3FFC - chains A and B of the 5 polymer chains in the assembly; structure by X-ray diffraction, 2.80 A resolution.

# Chain A
Molecule: HLA class I histocompatibility antigen, B-8 alpha chain
Source organism: Homo sapiens
UniProtKB: P30460 (1B08_HUMAN); residues 1-277 here correspond to UniProt positions 25-301 (UniProt number = residue number + 24)
Amino-acid sequence (277 residues; each row starts with the number of its first residue):
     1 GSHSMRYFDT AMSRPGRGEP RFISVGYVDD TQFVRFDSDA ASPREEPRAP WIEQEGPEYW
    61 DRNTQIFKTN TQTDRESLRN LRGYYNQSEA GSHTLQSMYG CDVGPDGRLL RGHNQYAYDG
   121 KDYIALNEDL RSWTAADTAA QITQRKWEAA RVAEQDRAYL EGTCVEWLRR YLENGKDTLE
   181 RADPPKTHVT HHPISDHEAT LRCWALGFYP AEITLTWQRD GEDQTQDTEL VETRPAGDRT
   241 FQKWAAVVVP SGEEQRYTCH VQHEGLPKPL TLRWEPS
Cystine bridges: Cys101-Cys164, Cys203-Cys259
Metal / ion sites: Cd2+ site 1: Gly1, His3, Glu180; Cd2+ site 2: Glu19 (shared with 2 residues of chain G); Na+ near Asp30 (its only coordinating residue here)
From the paper describing this entry:
  - conformationally variable residues: Glu58, Arg62, Arg79, Glu154, Glu166, Arg170
  - specificity-determining residues: Thr163, Trp167 (proposed by the authors, not directly observed)

# Chain B
Molecule: Beta-2-microglobulin
Source organism: Homo sapiens
UniProtKB: P61769 (B2MG_HUMAN); residues 1-99 here correspond to UniProt positions 21-119 (UniProt number = residue number + 20)
Amino-acid sequence (100 residues; each row starts with the number of its first residue; numbering starts at 0):
     0 MIQRTPKIQV YSRHPAENGK SNFLNCYVSG FHPSDIEVDL LKNGERIEKV EHSDLSFSKD
    60 WSFYLLYYTE FTPTEKDEYA CRVNHVTLSQ PKIVKWDRDM
Sequence notes: initiating methionine (0)
Swiss-Prot annotation at these positions:
  - modified residue: Gln2 (Pyrrolidone carboxylic acid)
  - glycosylation: Ile1 (N-linked (Glc) (glycation) isoleucine), Lys19 (N-linked (Glc) (glycation) lysine), Lys41 (N-linked (Glc) (glycation) lysine), Lys48 (N-linked (Glc) (glycation) lysine), Lys58 (N-linked (Glc) (glycation) lysine), Lys91 (N-linked (Glc) (glycation) lysine), Lys94 (N-linked (Glc) (glycation) lysine)
Cystine bridges: Cys25-Cys80
Metal / ion sites: Na+ near Thr4 (its only coordinating residue here); Cd2+: Glu36, Asp38 (shared with 1 residue of chain F)

# Chain A / chain B interface
Pairs across the interface (63; chain A residue first):
  Arg6(A) with Lys58(B)
  Phe8(A) with Phe56(B)
  Asp9(A) with Phe56(B)
  Thr10(A) with Phe56(B); Phe62(B)
  Met12(A) with Ser33(B), hydrogen bond; Asp34(B)
  Arg17(A) with Asp34(B), salt bridge
  Ile23(A) with Leu54(B)
  Val25(A) with Ser55(B)
  Tyr27(A) with Ser55(B), hydrogen bond; Tyr63(B), hydrogen bond
  Arg35(A) with Asp53(B); Leu54(B), hydrogen bond (side chain-backbone)
  Thr94(A) with Phe62(B)
  Gln96(A) with His31(B), hydrogen bond; Phe56(B); Trp60(B), hydrogen bond (side chain-backbone); Phe62(B)
  Ser97(A) with Phe56(B); Trp60(B)
  Met98(A) with Phe56(B), hydrophobic; Ser57(B); Lys58(B); Trp60(B), hydrophobic
  Gln115(A) with Trp60(B)
  Tyr116(A) with Trp60(B)
  Ala117(A) with Trp60(B)
  Asp119(A) with Met0(B); Ile1(B); His31(B)
  Gly120(A) with Met0(B), hydrogen bond (backbone-backbone); Arg3(B), hydrogen bond (backbone-side chain); His31(B)
  Lys121(A) with Met0(B)
  Asp122(A) with Trp60(B), hydrogen bond
  His192(A) with Asp98(B), salt bridge
  Arg202(A) with Asp98(B), hydrogen bond (side chain-backbone); Met99(B)
  Trp204(A) with Asp98(B); Met99(B)
  Leu206(A) with Pro14(B), hydrophobic
  Val231(A) with Gln8(B)
  Glu232(A) with Lys6(B), salt bridge; Gln8(B), hydrogen bond (backbone-side chain); Ser28(B), hydrogen bond
  Thr233(A) with Tyr26(B)
  Arg234(A) with Gln8(B), hydrogen bond; Tyr10(B); Met99(B), hydrogen bond (side chain-backbone)
  Pro235(A) with Tyr10(B), hydrogen bond (backbone-side chain); Asn24(B); Tyr26(B); Leu65(B), hydrophobic
  Ala236(A) with Arg12(B), hydrogen bond (backbone-side chain); Asn24(B), hydrogen bond (backbone-side chain)
  Gly237(A) with Arg12(B); Leu65(B)
  Asp238(A) with Arg12(B)
  Gln242(A) with Tyr10(B); Ser11(B), hydrogen bond (side chain-backbone); Arg12(B), hydrogen bond (side chain-backbone)
  Trp244(A) with Met99(B), hydrogen bond (side chain-backbone)
Other interface residues (no listed pair), chain A (38 interface residues in all): Arg21, Ala41, His188
Other interface residues (no listed pair), chain B (30 interface residues in all): His13, Pro32, Arg97

# Overview
38 residues of chain A and 30 residues of chain B are in contact, with 20 hydrogen bonds and 3 salt bridges.
Among the polar pairs are Arg17(A)-Asp34(B), His192(A)-Asp98(B) and Glu232(A)-Lys6(B). Gly1(A), His3(A) and
Glu180(A) coordinate Cd2+ site 1. From the paper: specificity determinants Thr163(A) and Trp167(A);
conformational variability at Glu58(A), Arg62(A) and Arg79(A) among others.
Chain A is HLA class I histocompatibility antigen, B-8 alpha chain and chain B is Beta-2-microglobulin, both
from Homo sapiens; the structure, Crystal Structure of CF34 TCR in complex with HLA-B8/FLR, was determined by
X-ray diffraction.
